Entry 6RCI (X-ray diffraction, 2.00 A resolution); this record covers chains A and B.

# Chain A (and B)
Protein: Oligoribonuclease, mitochondrial
From: Homo sapiens
Notes: EC 3.1.-.-; chain B of this document is another copy of the same molecule, construct and numbering; everything in this record applies to it too
UniProt: Q9Y3B8 (ORN_HUMAN), isoform Q9Y3B8-2; residues 39-216 here correspond to UniProt positions 1-178 (UniProt number = residue number - 38)
Sequence (180 residues; each row starts with the number of its first residue):
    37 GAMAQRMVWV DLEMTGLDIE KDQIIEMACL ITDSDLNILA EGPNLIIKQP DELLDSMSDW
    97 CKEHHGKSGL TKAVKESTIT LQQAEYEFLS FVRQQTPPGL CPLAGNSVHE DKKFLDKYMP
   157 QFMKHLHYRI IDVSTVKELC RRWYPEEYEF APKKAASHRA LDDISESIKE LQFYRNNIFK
Construct notes: expression tag (37-38)
What the authors report for this chain:
  - catalytic residues: Asp47, Glu49, Asp147, His194, Asp199
  - mutagenesis - D47A, E49A, D147A, D199A: decreased catalytic activity
  - self-association interface (contacts with another copy of this molecule): Leu175, Arg178, Trp179, Lys216

# Interface between chain A and chain B
Pairs across the interface - 56 pairs, chain A then chain B:
  Gln41(A) - Arg177(B)  hydrogen bond
  Gln41(A) - Arg178(B)  hydrogen bond (backbone-side chain)
  Met43(A) - Arg178(B)
  Glu56(A) - Glu56(B)
  Ser70(A) - Arg178(B)  hydrogen bond
  Ser70(A) - Trp179(B)  hydrogen bond (backbone-side chain)
  Asp71(A) - Trp179(B)
  Leu72(A) - Trp179(B)  hydrophobic
  Pro138(A) - Arg178(B)
  His145(A) - His145(B)
  His145(A) - Lys148(B)
  His145(A) - Tyr164(B)
  His145(A) - Ile166(B)
  Arg165(A) - Glu174(B)  salt bridge
  Arg165(A) - Arg177(B)
  Ile166(A) - Thr171(B)
  Ile167(A) - Thr171(B)
  Ile167(A) - Glu174(B)
  Ile167(A) - Arg178(B)
  Asp168(A) - Thr171(B)  hydrogen bond (backbone-side chain)
  Thr171(A) - Ile166(B)
  Thr171(A) - Ile167(B)
  Thr171(A) - Asp168(B)  hydrogen bond (side chain-backbone)
  Val172(A) - Leu175(B)  hydrophobic
  Lys173(A) - Arg165(B)
  Glu174(A) - Arg165(B)  salt bridge
  Glu174(A) - Ile167(B)
  Leu175(A) - Val172(B)  hydrophobic
  Arg178(A) - Ala40(B)
  Arg178(A) - Gln41(B)  hydrogen bond (side chain-backbone)
  Arg178(A) - Arg42(B)  hydrogen bond (side chain-backbone)
  Arg178(A) - Met43(B)
  Arg178(A) - Ser70(B)
  Arg178(A) - Pro138(B)
  Trp179(A) - Ser70(B)  hydrogen bond (side chain-backbone)
  Trp179(A) - Asp71(B)
  Trp179(A) - Leu72(B)  hydrophobic
  Trp179(A) - Leu207(B)  hydrophobic
  Trp179(A) - Arg211(B)
  Tyr180(A) - Phe215(B)
  Tyr180(A) - Lys216(B)  hydrogen bond (side chain-backbone)
  Glu183(A) - Lys216(B)  salt bridge
  Arg211(A) - Trp179(B)
  Asn213(A) - Lys216(B)  hydrogen bond (backbone-side chain)
  Ile214(A) - Phe215(B)
  Ile214(A) - Lys216(B)  hydrogen bond (backbone-backbone)
  Phe215(A) - Tyr180(B)
  Phe215(A) - Ile214(B)
  Phe215(A) - Phe215(B)  hydrophobic
  Phe215(A) - Lys216(B)
  Lys216(A) - Tyr180(B)  hydrogen bond (backbone-side chain)
  Lys216(A) - Glu183(B)  salt bridge
  Lys216(A) - Asn213(B)  hydrogen bond (side chain-backbone)
  Lys216(A) - Ile214(B)  hydrogen bond (backbone-backbone)
  Lys216(A) - Phe215(B)
  Lys216(A) - Lys216(B)
Interface residues without a listed pair, chain A (33 interface residues in all): Arg42, Ser143, Glu146, Lys148, Ser170, Arg177, Leu207
Interface residues without a listed pair, chain B (33 interface residues in all): Glu146, Ser170

# In short
Chain A and chain B each contribute 33 residues to their interface, with 15 hydrogen bonds and 4 salt bridges.
Polar pairs include Arg165(A)-Glu174(B), Glu183(A)-Lys216(B) and Gln41(A)-Arg177(B). From the paper: catalytic
residues Asp47(A), Glu49(A) and Asp147(A) among others; D47A, E49A and D147A of chain A, among others, reduce
catalytic activity.
Chain A and chain B are both Oligoribonuclease, mitochondrial (Homo sapiens); the structure, Crystal structure
of REXO2, was determined by X-ray diffraction, deposited together with 6RCL and 6RCN.
